PDB entry 1KCR | X-ray diffraction, 2.90 A resolution | chains L and H of the 3 polymer chains in the assembly

Chain L:
Name: PC283 immunoglobulin
Source organism: Mus musculus
Notes: fragment: light chain
UniProtKB: P01837 (KAC_MOUSE); residues 108-213 here correspond to UniProt positions 1-106 (UniProt number = residue number - 107)
Amino-acid sequence (213 residues; row label = number of the first residue in the row):
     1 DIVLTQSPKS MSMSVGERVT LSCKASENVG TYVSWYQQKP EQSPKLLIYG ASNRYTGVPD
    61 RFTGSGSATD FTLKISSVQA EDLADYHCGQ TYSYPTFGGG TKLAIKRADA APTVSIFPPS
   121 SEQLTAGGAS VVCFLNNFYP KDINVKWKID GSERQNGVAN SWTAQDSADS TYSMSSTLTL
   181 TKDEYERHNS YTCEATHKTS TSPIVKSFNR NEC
Disulfides: C23-C88, C133-C193

Chain H:
Name: PC283 immunoglobulin
Source organism: Mus musculus
Notes: fragment: heavy chain
UniProtKB: P01869 (IGH1M_MOUSE); residues 117-218 here correspond to UniProt positions 1-102 (UniProt number = residue number - 116)
Amino-acid sequence (218 residues; each row starts with the number of its first residue):
     1 QVALQESGPG LVKPSQSLSL TCTVTGYSIT SDYAWNWIRQ FPGNKLEWMG YIRNGGSTTY
    61 NPSLASRISI TRDTSKNQFF LQLNSVTTED TATYYCARGG TGFTYWGAGT LVTVSAAATT
   121 PPSVYPLAPG SAAAAAAMVT LGCLVKGYFP EPVTVTWNSG SLSSGVHTFP AVLQSALYTL
   181 SSSVTVPSSP RPSATVTCNV AHPASSTKVD KKIVPRDC
Disulfides: C22-C96, C143-C198
UniProt features mapped onto this chain:
  - region: V214 to C218 (Hinge)

Interface between chain L and chain H:
Contacting residue pairs (56):
  Y36(L) - G102(H)
  Y36(L) - F103(H)  hydrogen bond (side chain-backbone)
  Y36(L) - W106(H)
  Q38(L) - Q40(H)  hydrogen bond
  Q38(L) - Y95(H)
  S43(L) - Y95(H)
  S43(L) - G107(H)
  P44(L) - W106(H)
  L46(L) - T101(H)
  L46(L) - F103(H)
  L46(L) - T104(H)
  Y49(L) - T101(H)
  Y55(L) - T104(H)
  H87(L) - L46(H)
  Y94(L) - W48(H)  hydrophobic
  Y94(L) - T59(H)
  Y94(L) - Y60(H)
  Y94(L) - P62(H)
  P95(L) - W48(H)
  F97(L) - L46(H)  hydrophobic
  F97(L) - F103(H)  hydrophobic
  G99(L) - N44(H)  hydrogen bond (backbone-side chain)
  S115(L) - T140(H)
  F117(L) - L127(H)
  F117(L) - A128(H)
  F117(L) - P129(H)
  F117(L) - T140(H)
  P118(L) - A128(H)
  S120(L) - Y125(H)
  S120(L) - P126(H)
  E122(L) - P126(H)
  Q123(L) - Y125(H)
  A126(L) - Y125(H)
  V132(L) - L127(H)  hydrophobic
  F134(L) - F169(H)  hydrophobic
  F134(L) - S181(H)
  F134(L) - S183(H)
  N136(L) - H167(H)
  N136(L) - F169(H)
  N136(L) - S183(H)  hydrogen bond
  N137(L) - H167(H)
  N160(L) - V172(H)
  S161(L) - F169(H)
  S161(L) - P170(H)  hydrogen bond (side chain-backbone)
  W162(L) - P170(H)
  T163(L) - T168(H)
  T163(L) - F169(H)
  S173(L) - H167(H)
  S173(L) - F169(H)
  M174(L) - F169(H)
  S175(L) - F169(H)
  S175(L) - S181(H)
  T179(L) - K146(H)
  C213(L) - R216(H)
  C213(L) - D217(H)
  C213(L) - C218(H)  hydrophobic
Interface residues without a listed pair, chain L (40 interface residues in all): D1, S34, Q42, D85, T91, G100, A159, T177
Interface residues without a listed pair, chain H (40 interface residues in all): I38, Y105, G130, L141, G142, L144, Q174, S182, K211

In short:
The chain L/chain H interface involves 40 residues from each chain; the contacts include 5 hydrogen bonds.
Polar contacts include Y36(L)-F103(H), Q38(L)-Q40(H) and G99(L)-N44(H).
Here chain L is PC283 immunoglobulin and chain H is PC283 immunoglobulin, both from Mus musculus. Entry 1KCR
(Crystal structure of antibody PC283 in complex with PS1 peptide) was determined by X-ray diffraction.
